PDB entry 8S9V | electron microscopy, 3.00 A resolution | chains A and C of the 7 polymer chains in the assembly

[Chain A]
Protein: Cas7-Cas5-Cas11
Source organism: Synechocystis sp. PCC 6803
UniProtKB: Q6ZED2 (Q6ZED2_SYNY3); residues 1-791 here = UniProt positions 1-791
Amino-acid sequence (791 residues; each row starts with the number of its first residue):
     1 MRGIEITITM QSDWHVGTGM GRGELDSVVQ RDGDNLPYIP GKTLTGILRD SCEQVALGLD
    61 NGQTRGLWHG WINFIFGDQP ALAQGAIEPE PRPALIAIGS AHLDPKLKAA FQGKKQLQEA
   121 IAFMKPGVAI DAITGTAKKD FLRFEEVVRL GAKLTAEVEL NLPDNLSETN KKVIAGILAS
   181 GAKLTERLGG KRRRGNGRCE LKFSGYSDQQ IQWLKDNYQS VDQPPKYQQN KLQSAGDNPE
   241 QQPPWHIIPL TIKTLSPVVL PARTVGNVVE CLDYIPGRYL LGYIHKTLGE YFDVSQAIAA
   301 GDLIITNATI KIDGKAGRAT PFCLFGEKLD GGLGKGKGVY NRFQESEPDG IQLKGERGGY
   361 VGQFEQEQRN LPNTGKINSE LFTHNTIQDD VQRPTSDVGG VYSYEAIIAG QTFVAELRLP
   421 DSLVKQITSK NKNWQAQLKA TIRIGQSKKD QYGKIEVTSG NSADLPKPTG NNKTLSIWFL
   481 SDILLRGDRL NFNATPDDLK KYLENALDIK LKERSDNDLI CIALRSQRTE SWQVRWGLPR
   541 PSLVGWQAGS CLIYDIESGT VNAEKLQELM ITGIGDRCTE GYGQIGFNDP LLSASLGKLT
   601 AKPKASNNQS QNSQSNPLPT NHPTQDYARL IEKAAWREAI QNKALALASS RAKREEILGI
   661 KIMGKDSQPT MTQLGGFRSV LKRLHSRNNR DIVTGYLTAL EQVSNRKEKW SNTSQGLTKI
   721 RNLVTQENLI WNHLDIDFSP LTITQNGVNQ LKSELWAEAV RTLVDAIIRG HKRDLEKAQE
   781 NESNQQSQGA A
Unresolved in the structure: 1-2, 603-614, 782-791
Bound ions: Mg2+ site 1 near Asp26 (its only coordinating residue here); Mg2+ site 2: Asp140 (shared with 1 residue of chain G)
Reported in the primary citation:
  - catalytic residues: Asp26
  - Mg2+ coordination: Asp26
  - mutagenesis - D26A, R678A, R769A: abolished catalytic activity with Self-target RNA
  - binding site for Self-target RNA: Arg678, Arg706, Arg769, Arg773 (from molecular simulation)
  - catalytic residues: Asp140, Arg706, Arg769, Arg773 (from molecular simulation)
  - catalytic residues: Arg678 (proposed by the authors, not directly observed)

[Chain C]
Protein: Cas10
Source organism: Synechocystis sp. PCC 6803
UniProtKB: Q6ZED1 (Q6ZED1_SYNY3); numbering as in UniProt (aligned over 2-558)
Amino-acid sequence (575 residues; each row starts with the number of its first residue; numbers below 1 keep their minus sign (Met-16 is residue -16)):
   -16 MAHHHHHHVG TENLYFQGFL VLIETSGNQH FIFSTNKLRE NIGASELTYL ATTEILFQGV
    44 DRVFQTNYYD QWSDTNSLNF LADSKLNPAI DDPKNNADIE ILLATSGKAI ALVKEEGKAK
   104 QLIKEVTKQA LINAPGLEIG GIYVNCNWQD KLGVAKAVKE AHKQFEVNRA KRAGANGRFL
   164 RLPIAAGCSV SELPASDFDY NADGDKIPVS TVSKVKRETA KSAKKRLRSV DGRLVNDLAQ
   224 LEKSFDELDW LAVVHADGNG LGQILLSLEK YIGEQTNRNY IDKYRRLSLA LDNCTINAFK
   284 MAIAVFKEDS KKIDLPIVPL ILGGDDLTVI CRGDYALEFT REFLEAFEGQ TETHDDIKVI
   344 AQKAFGVDRL SACAGISIIK PHFPFSVAYT LAERLIKSAK EVKQKVTVTN SSPITPFPCS
   404 AIDFHILYDS SGIDFDRIRE KLRPEDNTEL YNRPYVVTAA ENLSQAQGYE WSQAHSLQTL
   464 ADRVSYLRSE DGEGKSALPS SQSHALRTAL YLEKNEADAQ YSLISQRYKI LKNFAEDGEN
   524 KSLFHLENGK YVTRFLDALD AKDFFANANH KNQGE
Unresolved in the structure: -16 to -2, 290-297, 474-476, 553-558
Sequence notes: initiating methionine (-16); expression tag (-15 to 1)
Reported in the primary citation:
  - catalytic residues: His487, Arg490 (from molecular simulation)
  - mutagenesis - H487A, H487A/R490A, R490A: decreased catalytic activity with Self-target RNA
  - mutagenesis - D308A/D309A: abolished catalytic activity

[How chain A and chain C interact]
Residue-residue contacts (50):
  Gly19(A) - Asp412(C)
  Gly19(A) - Ser413(C)
  Met20(A) - Asp412(C)
  Met20(A) - Ser414(C)
  Met20(A) - Gly415(C)
  Gly21(A) - Asp412(C)
  Arg22(A) - Lys424(C)  hydrogen bond (backbone-side chain)
  Arg263(A) - Glu175(C)  salt bridge
  Val265(A) - Ser17(C)
  Gly266(A) - Asn19(C)
  Leu329(A) - Gln387(C)
  Gly350(A) - Gln246(C)
  Gln352(A) - Gln246(C)  hydrogen bond
  Ser379(A) - Arg420(C)  hydrogen bond (backbone-side chain)
  Glu380(A) - Arg420(C)  salt bridge
  Leu381(A) - Gly415(C)
  Thr383(A) - Ser414(C)  hydrogen bond
  Pro496(A) - Lys154(C)
  Glu513(A) - Lys154(C)  salt bridge
  Asn517(A) - Lys146(C)
  Ile522(A) - Lys154(C)
  Leu524(A) - Ala153(C)
  Ser526(A) - Asn159(C)  hydrogen bond
  Gln527(A) - Asn159(C)  hydrogen bond (backbone-side chain)
  Arg528(A) - Asn159(C)  hydrogen bond (side chain-backbone)
  Arg528(A) - Arg161(C)  hydrogen bond (side chain-backbone)
  Arg528(A) - Phe162(C)  hydrogen bond (side chain-backbone)
  Arg528(A) - Leu163(C)
  Arg528(A) - Leu176(C)
  Glu530(A) - Arg164(C)
  Glu530(A) - Glu175(C)
  Trp536(A) - Pro166(C)  hydrophobic
  Leu538(A) - Pro166(C)
  Pro539(A) - Arg164(C)
  Pro539(A) - Pro166(C)
  Arg540(A) - Arg164(C)
  Pro541(A) - Arg164(C)
  Ser542(A) - Arg164(C)  hydrogen bond (backbone-backbone)
  Val544(A) - Asn159(C)
  Asn642(A) - Glu499(C)
  Leu645(A) - Ala502(C)
  Ala646(A) - Glu499(C)
  Ser649(A) - Ala502(C)
  Arg769(A) - Leu506(C)
  Arg773(A) - Leu506(C)  hydrogen bond (side chain-backbone)
  Arg773(A) - Arg510(C)
  Glu776(A) - Arg510(C)  salt bridge
  Lys777(A) - Ser505(C)  hydrogen bond (side chain-backbone)
  Lys777(A) - Ser508(C)
  Lys777(A) - Gln509(C)
Also at the interface, not in a pair above, chain A (42 interface residues in all): Gly23, Glu24, Asn267, Asp774
Also at the interface, not in a pair above, chain C (38 interface residues in all): His13, Ile167, Pro177, Pro367, Ser369, Thr491, Tyr494, Leu495, Asn498, Gln503

[Summary]
Chain A and chain C form an interface of 42 and 38 residues respectively, with 12 hydrogen bonds and 4 salt
bridges. Polar contacts include Arg263(A)-Glu175(C), Glu380(A)-Arg420(C) and Glu513(A)-Lys154(C). The paper
reports catalytic residues Asp26(A), Asp140(A) and His487(C) among others; D26A, R678A and R769A of chain A
abolish catalytic activity with Self-target RNA; 7 substitutions were tested in all.
Here chain A is Cas7-Cas5-Cas11 and chain C is Cas10, both from Synechocystis sp. PCC 6803. Entry 8S9V
(CRISPR-Cas type III-D effector complex bound to a self-target RNA in the pre-cleavage state) was determined
by electron microscopy (same publication as 8S9T, 8S9U and 8S9X).
